3A5D - chains C and E of the 8 polymer chains in the assembly; structure by X-ray diffraction, 4.80 A resolution (low resolution: residue-level contacts below are approximate; hydrogen-bond / salt-bridge calls are withheld).

== Chain C ==
Name: V-type ATP synthase alpha chain
Source organism: Thermus thermophilus
Notes: EC 3.6.3.14
UniProt: Q56403 (VATA_THET8); residues 1-578 here = UniProt positions 1-578
Sequence (578 residues; row label = number of the first residue in the row):
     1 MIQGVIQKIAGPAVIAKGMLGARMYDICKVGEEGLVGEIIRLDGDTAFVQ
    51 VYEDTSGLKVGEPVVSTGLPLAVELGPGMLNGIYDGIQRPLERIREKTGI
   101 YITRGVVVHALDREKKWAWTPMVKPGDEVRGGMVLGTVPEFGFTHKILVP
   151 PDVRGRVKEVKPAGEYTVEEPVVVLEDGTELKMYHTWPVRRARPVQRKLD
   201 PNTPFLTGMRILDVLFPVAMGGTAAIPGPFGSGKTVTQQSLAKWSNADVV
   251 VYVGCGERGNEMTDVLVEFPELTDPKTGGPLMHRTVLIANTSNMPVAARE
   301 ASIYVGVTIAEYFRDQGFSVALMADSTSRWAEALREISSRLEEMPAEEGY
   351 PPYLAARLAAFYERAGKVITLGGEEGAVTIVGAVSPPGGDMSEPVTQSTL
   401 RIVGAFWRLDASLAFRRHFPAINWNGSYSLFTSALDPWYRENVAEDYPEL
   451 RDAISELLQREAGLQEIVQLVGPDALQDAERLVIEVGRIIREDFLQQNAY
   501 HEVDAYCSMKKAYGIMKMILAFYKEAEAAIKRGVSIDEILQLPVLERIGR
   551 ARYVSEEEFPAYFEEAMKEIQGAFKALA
Unresolved in the structure: 92-107, 578

== Chain E ==
Name: V-type ATP synthase beta chain
Source organism: Thermus thermophilus
Notes: EC 3.6.3.14
UniProt: Q56404 (VATB_THET8); residue numbers follow UniProt; this construct covers 1-478
Sequence (478 residues; row label = number of the first residue in the row):
     1 MDLLKKEYTGITYISGPLLFVENAKDLAYGAIVDIKDGTGRVRGGQVIEV
    51 SEEYAVIQVFEETTGLDLATTSVSLVEDVARLGVSKEMLGRRFNGIGKPI
   101 DGLPPITPEKRLPITGLPLNPVARRKPEQFIQTGISTIDVMNTLVRGQKL
   151 PIFSGSGLPANEIAAQIARQATVRPDLSGEGEKEEPFAVVFAAMGITQRE
   201 LSYFIQEFERTGALSRSVLFLNKADDPTIERILTPRMALTVAEYLAFEHD
   251 YHVLVILTDMTNYCEALREIGAAREEIPGRRGYPGYMYTDLATIYERAGV
   301 VEGKKGSVTQIPILSMPDDDRTHPIPDLTGYITEGQIQLSRELHRKGIYP
   351 PIDPLPSLSRLMNNGVGKGKTREDHKQVSDQLYSAYANGVDIRKLVAIIG
   401 EDALTENDRRYLQFADAFERFFINQGQQNRSIEESLQIAWALLSMLPQGE
   451 LKRISKDHIGKYYGQKLEEIWGAPQALD
Unresolved in the structure: 1-6, 176-182, 464-478
From the paper describing this entry:
  - catalytic residues: R360 (by similarity / conservation)

== Interface between chain C and chain E ==
Contacting residue pairs (45; chain C residue first):
  I9(C) - E52(E)
  A10(C) - E49(E)
  A10(C) - V50(E)
  G11(C) - E49(E)
  G11(C) - V50(E)
  P12(C) - E49(E)
  S56(C) - G30(E)
  F230(C) - D327(E)
  E257(C) - A292(E)
  R258(C) - A292(E)
  R258(C) - Y295(E)
  R258(C) - E296(E)
  R258(C) - I332(E)
  G259(C) - A292(E)
  G259(C) - I294(E)
  G259(C) - Y295(E)
  G259(C) - E296(E)
  G259(C) - R297(E)
  G259(C) - A298(E)
  N260(C) - Y295(E)
  N260(C) - E296(E)
  N260(C) - R297(E)
  N260(C) - A298(E)
  T263(C) - A123(E)
  T263(C) - R125(E)
  T263(C) - A298(E)
  L266(C) - A123(E)
  L266(C) - R124(E)
  L266(C) - R125(E)
  V267(C) - A123(E)
  V267(C) - R124(E)
  V267(C) - R125(E)
  V267(C) - K126(E)
  E268(C) - R124(E)
  E268(C) - R125(E)
  E268(C) - K126(E)
  S292(C) - T289(E)
  S292(C) - A292(E)
  S292(C) - T293(E)
  P387(C) - P324(E)
  G388(C) - T322(E)
  F415(C) - L355(E)
  F415(C) - A387(E)
  R416(C) - A387(E)
  R417(C) - S384(E)
Interface residues without a listed pair, chain C (21 interface residues in all): E261
Interface residues without a listed pair, chain E (29 interface residues in all): Y29, I48, S51, V122, G299, Y331

== Overview ==
Chain C and chain E form an interface of 21 and 29 residues respectively. The paper reports the catalytic
residue R360(E).
Chain C is V-type ATP synthase alpha chain and chain E is V-type ATP synthase beta chain, both from Thermus
thermophilus; the structure, Inter-subunit interaction and quaternary rearrangement defined by the central
stalk of prokaryotic V1-ATPase, was determined by X-ray diffraction, deposited together with 3A5C.
